PDB entry 5XKG | X-ray diffraction, 2.20 A resolution | chains A and F of the 6 polymer chains in the assembly

Chain A:
Protein: Tubulin alpha-1B chain
From: Sus scrofa
UniProt: Q2XVP4 (TBA1B_PIG); numbering as in UniProt (aligned over 1-451)
Amino-acid sequence (451 residues; numbered 1 to 451; the number before each row is that of its first residue):
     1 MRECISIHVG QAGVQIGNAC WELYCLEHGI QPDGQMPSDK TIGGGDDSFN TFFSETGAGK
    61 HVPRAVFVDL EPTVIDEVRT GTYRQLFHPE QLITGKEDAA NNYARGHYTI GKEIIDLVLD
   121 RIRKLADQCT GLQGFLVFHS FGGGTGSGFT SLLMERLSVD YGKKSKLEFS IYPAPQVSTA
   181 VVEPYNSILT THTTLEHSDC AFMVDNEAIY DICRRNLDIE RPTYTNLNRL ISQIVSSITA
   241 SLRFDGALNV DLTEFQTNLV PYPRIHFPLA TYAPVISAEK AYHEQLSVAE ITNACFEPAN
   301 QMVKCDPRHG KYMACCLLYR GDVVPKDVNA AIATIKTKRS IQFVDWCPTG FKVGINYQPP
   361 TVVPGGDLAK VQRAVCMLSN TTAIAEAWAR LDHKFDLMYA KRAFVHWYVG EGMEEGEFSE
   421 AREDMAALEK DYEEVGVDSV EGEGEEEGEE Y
Not modelled in the structure: 438-451
Curated features (UniProtKB/Swiss-Prot):
  - motif: Met1 to Cys4 (MREC motif)
  - active site: Glu254
  - binding site (GTP): Gly10, Gln11, Ala12, Gln15, Glu71, Ala99, Ser140, Gly143, Gly144, Thr145, Gly146, Thr179, Glu183, Asn206, Tyr224, Asn228, Leu252
  - binding site (Mg(2+)): Glu71
  - site: Tyr451 (Involved in polymerization)
  - modified residue: Lys40 (N6,N6,N6-trimethyllysine), Ser48 (Phosphoserine), Ser232 (Phosphoserine), Tyr282 (3'-nitrotyrosine), Arg339 (Omega-N-methylarginine), Ser439 (Phosphoserine), Glu443 (5-glutamyl polyglutamate), Glu445 (5-glutamyl polyglutamate), Tyr451 (3'-nitrotyrosine)
  - cross-link (Glycyl lysine isopeptide (Lys-Gly)): Lys326 (interchain with G-Cter in ubiquitin), Lys370 (interchain with G-Cter in ubiquitin)

Chain F:
Protein: Tubulin tyrosine ligase
From: Gallus gallus
UniProt: E1BQ43 (E1BQ43_CHICK); residues 1-378 here = UniProt positions 1-378
Amino-acid sequence (384 residues; row label = number of the first residue in the row):
     1 MYTFVVRDEN SSVYAEVSRL LLATGQWKRL RKDNPRFNLM LGERNRLPFG RLGHEPGLVQ
    61 LVNYYRGADK LCRKASLVKL IKTSPELSES CTWFPESYVI YPTNLKTPVA PAQNGIRHLI
   121 NNTRTDEREV FLAAYNRRRE GREGNVWIAK SSAGAKGEGI LISSEASELL DFIDEQGQVH
   181 VIQKYLEKPL LLEPGHRKFD IRSWVLVDHL YNIYLYREGV LRTSSEPYNS ANFQDKTCHL
   241 TNHCIQKEYS KNYGRYEEGN EMFFEEFNQY LMDALNTTLE NSILLQIKHI IRSCLMCIEP
   301 AISTKHLHYQ SFQLFGFDFM VDEELKVWLI EVNGAPACAQ KLYAELCQGI VDVAISSVFP
   361 LADTGQKTSQ PTSIFIKLHH HHHH
Not modelled in the structure: 104-125, 150-160, 248-251, 363-371, 381-384
Differences from the reference sequence: expression tag (379-384)

How chain A and chain F interact:
Pairs across the interface (24; chain A residue first):
  Gln176(A) with Pro56(F)
  Glu207(A) with His54(F), salt bridge
  Glu297(A) with His306(F)
  Pro298(A) with Leu307(F), hydrophobic
  Lys304(A) with His54(F); His308(F)
  Asp306(A) with Arg66(F); Leu307(F)
  Arg308(A) with Pro300(F), hydrogen bond (side chain-backbone); Ala301(F); Ile302(F); Ser303(F), hydrogen bond (side chain-backbone); Leu307(F)
  His309(A) with Arg66(F), hydrogen bond (side chain-backbone); Gly67(F); Ala301(F), hydrogen bond (side chain-backbone)
  Lys338(A) with Pro300(F)
  Ser340(A) with Ala301(F)
  Glu386(A) with Gly50(F); Arg66(F), salt bridge
  Arg390(A) with Gly50(F); His54(F)
  His393(A) with Arg51(F)
  Glu433(A) with Arg46(F), salt bridge
Other interface residues (no listed pair), chain A (15 interface residues in all): Cys305
Other interface residues (no listed pair), chain F (15 interface residues in all): Gly53

In short:
The chain A/chain F interface involves 15 residues from each chain, with 4 hydrogen bonds and 3 salt bridges.
Polar contacts include Glu207(A)-His54(F), Glu386(A)-Arg66(F) and Glu433(A)-Arg46(F). Curated annotation
(UniProt) lists active-site residue Glu254(A), 17 GTP-binding residues and Mg2+-binding residue Glu71(A) on
chain A.
Chain A is Tubulin alpha-1B chain (Sus scrofa) and chain F is Tubulin tyrosine ligase (Gallus gallus); the
structure, Crystal structure of T2R-TTL-CH1 complex, was determined by X-ray diffraction.
